PDB entry 8F1I | electron microscopy, 3.00 A resolution | chains A and M of the 10 polymer chains in the assembly

# Chain A
Molecule: 36-nt DNA strand
Sequence (36 nucleotides; each row starts with the number of its first residue):
     1 CCAGAAATTG GCACGAAAAT TGCCTTAAAT ACAACG
Disordered / not traced: 1, 35-36
Differences from the reference sequence: engineered mutation DC24 (Da144241 in AE000657.1), DT25 (Da144242 in AE000657.1)

# Chain M
Protein: RNA polymerase sigma-54 factor
Organism: Escherichia coli
UniProt: P24255 (RP54_ECOLI); numbering as in UniProt (aligned over 1-477)
Amino-acid sequence (480 residues; numbered -2 to 477; the number before each row is that of its first residue; numbers below 1 keep their minus sign (Ser-2 is residue -2)):
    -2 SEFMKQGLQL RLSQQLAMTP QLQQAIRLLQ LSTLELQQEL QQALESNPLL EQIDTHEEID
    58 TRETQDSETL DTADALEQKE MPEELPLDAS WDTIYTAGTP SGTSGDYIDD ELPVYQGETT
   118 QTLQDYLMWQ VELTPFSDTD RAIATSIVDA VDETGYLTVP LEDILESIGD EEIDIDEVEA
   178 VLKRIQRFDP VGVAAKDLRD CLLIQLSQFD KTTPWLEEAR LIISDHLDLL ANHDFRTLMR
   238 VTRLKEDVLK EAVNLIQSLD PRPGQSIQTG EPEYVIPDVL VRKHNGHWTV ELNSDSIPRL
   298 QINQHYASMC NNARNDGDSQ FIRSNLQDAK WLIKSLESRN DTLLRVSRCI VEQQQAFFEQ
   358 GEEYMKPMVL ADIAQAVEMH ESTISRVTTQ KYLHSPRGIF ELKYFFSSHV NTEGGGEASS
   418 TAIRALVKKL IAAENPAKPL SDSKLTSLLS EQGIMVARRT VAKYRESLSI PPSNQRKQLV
Disordered / not traced: -2 to 11, 52-111, 477
Differences from the reference sequence: expression tag (-2 to 0)
Swiss-Prot annotation at these positions:
  - DNA-binding region: Val366 to Thr385 (H-T-H motif)
  - motif: Ala454 to Arg462 (RPON box)

# How chain A and chain M interact
Contacting residue pairs - 37 pairs, chain A then chain M:
  DT8(A) with Ser438(M), hydrogen bond to the phosphate; Ser440(M), hydrogen bond to the phosphate; Ser470(M), hydrogen bond to the phosphate
  DT9(A) with Ser438(M), phosphate contact; Asp439(M), hydrogen bond to the phosphate; Arg455(M), base contact; Pro469(M), sugar contact; Ser470(M), hydrogen bond to the phosphate; Asn471(M), sugar contact
  DG10(A) with Arg455(M), hydrogen bond to the base; Arg456(M), base contact; Arg462(M), salt bridge to the phosphate; Glu463(M), phosphate contact; Pro469(M), phosphate contact
  DG11(A) with Arg456(M), hydrogen bond to the base
  DC12(A) with Arg456(M), base contact
  DA19(A) with Val366(M), phosphate contact; Leu367(M), hydrogen bond to the phosphate; Glu378(M), base contact
  DT20(A) with Leu367(M), phosphate contact; Ser379(M), base contact; Ser382(M), hydrogen bond to the phosphate; Lys400(M), salt bridge to the phosphate
  DT21(A) with Ser379(M), base contact; Arg383(M), base contact
  DG22(A) with Arg383(M), hydrogen bond to the base
  DC23(A) with Met15(M), base contact; Gln20(M), base contact
  DC24(A) with Gln12(M), base contact; Leu13(M), sugar contact; Ala14(M), sugar contact; Met15(M), sugar contact
  DT25(A) with Met15(M), sugar contact; Pro17(M), base contact
  DT26(A) with Ala14(M), sugar contact; Thr16(M), base contact; Gln18(M), base contact
Also at the interface, not in a pair above, chain A (14 interface residues in all): DA18
Also at the interface, not in a pair above, chain M (28 interface residues in all): Ile23, Phe403, Lys441

# Summary
The interface between chain A and chain M involves 14 residues on one side and 28 on the other, with 10
hydrogen bonds and 2 salt bridges. Polar pairs include DG10(A)-Arg455(M), DG11(A)-Arg456(M) and
DG22(A)-Arg383(M).
Chain A is a 36-nt DNA strand and chain M is RNA polymerase sigma-54 factor (Escherichia coli); the structure,
SigN RNA polymerase early-melted intermediate bound to mismatch fragment dhsU36mm1 (-12T), was determined by
electron microscopy (same publication as 8F1J and 8F1K).
